PDB entry 5UQN | X-ray diffraction, 2.06 A resolution | chain A

[Chain A]
Name: Toxin B
Organism: Clostridioides difficile
Notes: EC 3.4.22.-
UniProtKB: P18177 (TOXB_CLODI); residues 1-543 here = UniProt positions 1-543
Amino-acid sequence (563 residues; each row starts with the number of its first residue; numbers below 1 keep their minus sign (Met-19 is residue -19)):
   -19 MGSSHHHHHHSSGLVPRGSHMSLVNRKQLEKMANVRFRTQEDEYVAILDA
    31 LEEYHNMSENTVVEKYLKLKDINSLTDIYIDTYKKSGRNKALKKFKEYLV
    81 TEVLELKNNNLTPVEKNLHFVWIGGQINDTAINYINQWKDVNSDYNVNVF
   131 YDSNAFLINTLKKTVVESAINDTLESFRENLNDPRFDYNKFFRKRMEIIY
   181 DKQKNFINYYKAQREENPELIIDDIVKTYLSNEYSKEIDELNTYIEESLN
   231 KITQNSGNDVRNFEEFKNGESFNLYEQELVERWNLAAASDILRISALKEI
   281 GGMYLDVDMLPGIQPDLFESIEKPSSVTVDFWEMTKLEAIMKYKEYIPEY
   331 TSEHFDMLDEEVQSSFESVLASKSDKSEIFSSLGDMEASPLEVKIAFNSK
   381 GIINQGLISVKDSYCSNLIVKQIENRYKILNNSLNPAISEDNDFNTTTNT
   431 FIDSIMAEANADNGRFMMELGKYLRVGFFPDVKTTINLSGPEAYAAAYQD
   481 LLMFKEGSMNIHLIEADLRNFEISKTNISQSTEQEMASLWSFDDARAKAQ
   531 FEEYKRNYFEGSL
Not modelled in the structure: -19 to 1, 543
Differences from the reference sequence: initiating methionine (-19); expression tag (-18 to 0)
Bound ions: Mn2+: Asp288, Glu515 (together with U2F)
Ligand contacts: U2F: Val101, Trp102, Ile103, Asn139, Leu265, Ala266, Ser269, Asp270, Arg273, Tyr284, Asp286, Val287, Asp288, Ile383, Asn384, Gln385, Thr465, Ile466, Gly470, Pro471, Glu515, Ala517, Ser518, Leu519, Trp520
From the paper describing this entry:
  - binding site for the ligand U2F: Trp102, Asn139, Ser269, Tyr284, Val287
  - Mn2+ coordination: Asp288, Glu515
  - Mn2+ coordination through a water molecule: Asp286
  - mutagenesis - W102A, Y284A (1000-fold), W520A (800-fold): decreased catalytic activity (citing earlier work)

[In short]
Chain A binds U2F. The Mn2+ site is built by Asp288 and Glu515. The paper reports a binding site for the
ligand U2F at Trp102, Asn139 and Ser269 among others; W102A, Y284A and W520A reduce catalytic activity.
Chain A is Toxin B (Clostridioides difficile); the structure, Clostridium difficile Toxin B (TcdB)
glucosyltransferase domain in complex with U2F, was determined by X-ray diffraction, deposited together with
5UQK, 5UQL, 5UQM and 5UQT.
